7V9L - chains A and R of the 5 polymer chains in the assembly; structure by electron microscopy, 2.60 A resolution.

Chain A:
Name: Guanine nucleotide-binding protein G(s) subunit alpha isoforms short
Source organism: Homo sapiens
Sequence (360 residues; row label = number of the first residue in the row; note: 34 numbers in that range are skipped by the numbering (no residue carries them; nothing is unmodelled there)):
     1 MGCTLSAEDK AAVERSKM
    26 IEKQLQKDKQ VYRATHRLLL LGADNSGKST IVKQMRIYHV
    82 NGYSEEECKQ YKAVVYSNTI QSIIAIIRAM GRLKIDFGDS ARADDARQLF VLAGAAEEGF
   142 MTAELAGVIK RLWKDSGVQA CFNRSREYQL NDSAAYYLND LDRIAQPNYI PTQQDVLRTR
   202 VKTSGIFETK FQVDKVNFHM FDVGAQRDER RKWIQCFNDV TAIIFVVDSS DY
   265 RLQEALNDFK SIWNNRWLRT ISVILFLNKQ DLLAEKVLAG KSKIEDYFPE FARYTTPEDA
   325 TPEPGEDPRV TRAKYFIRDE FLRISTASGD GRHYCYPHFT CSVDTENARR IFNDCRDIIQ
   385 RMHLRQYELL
Unresolved in the structure: 1-3, 82-201

Chain R:
Name: GHRH receptor splice variant 1, SV1
Source organism: Homo sapiens
UniProtKB: Q9HB45 (Q9HB45_HUMAN); residues 1-341 carry their UniProt numbers (341 of 522 residues fall inside the UniProt entry; the rest is not from it)
Sequence (522 residues; row label = number of the first residue in the row):
     1 MVPGTPSPLL GRGKELWLES LACLPGAVKR DCTITGWSEP FPPYPVACPV PLELLAEEES
    61 YFSTVKIIYT VGHSISIVAL FVAITILVAL RRLHCPRNYV HTQLFTTFIL KAGAVFLKDA
   121 ALFHSDDTDH CSFSTVLCKV SVAASHFATM TNFSWLLAEA VYLNCLLAST SPSSRRAFWW
   181 LVLAGWGLPV LFTGTWVSCK LAFEDIACWD LDDTSPYWWI IKGPIVLSVG VNFGLFLNII
   241 RILVRKLEPA QGSLHTQSQY WRLSKSTLFL IPLFGIHYII FNFLPDNAGL GIRLPLELGL
   301 GSFQGFIVAI LYCFLNQEVR TEISRKWHGH DPELLPAWRT RGSSGGGGSG GGGSSGVFTL
   361 EDFVGDWEQT AAYNLDQVLE QGGVSSLLQN LAVSVTPIQR IVRSGENALK IDIHVIIPYE
   421 GLSADQMAQI EEVFKVVYPV DDHHFKVILP YGTLVIDGVT PNMLNYFGRP YEGIAVFDGK
   481 KITVTGTLWN GNKIIDERLI TPDGSMLFRV TINSGGSENL YF
Unresolved in the structure: 1-61, 131-132, 249-255, 328-522
Disulfides: Cys138-Cys208

How chain A and chain R interact:
Residue-residue contacts (33; chain A residue first):
  Arg38(A) with Pro172(R)
  Ala39(A) with Ser173(R)
  His41(A) with Thr170(R); Pro172(R)
  Val217(A) with Thr170(R)
  Arg380(A) with Ala168(R), hydrogen bond (side chain-backbone); Thr170(R)
  Asp381(A) with Lys246(R), salt bridge
  Gln384(A) with Leu167(R), hydrogen bond (side chain-backbone); Lys246(R), hydrogen bond
  Arg385(A) with Lys246(R), hydrogen bond (side chain-backbone)
  His387(A) with Leu166(R)
  Leu388(A) with Leu167(R), hydrophobic; Lys246(R)
  Gln390(A) with Arg97(R), hydrogen bond
  Tyr391(A) with Arg97(R); His101(R); Glu159(R), hydrogen bond; Tyr162(R); Leu163(R), hydrophobic; Leu166(R), hydrophobic
  Glu392(A) with Arg262(R), hydrogen bond (backbone-side chain); Leu315(R); Asn316(R); Gln317(R), hydrogen bond (side chain-backbone)
  Leu393(A) with Leu163(R), hydrophobic; Leu243(R); Arg262(R); Ser266(R), hydrogen bond (backbone-side chain); Leu270(R), hydrophobic
  Leu394(A) with Leu243(R), hydrophobic; Lys246(R); Leu247(R), hydrophobic
Interface residues without a listed pair, chain A (17 interface residues in all): Phe376, Ile383
Interface residues without a listed pair, chain R (27 interface residues in all): Ser171, Ile239, Ile242, Phe269, Leu273, Tyr312, Glu318

Overview:
17 residues of chain A and 27 residues of chain R are in contact; the contacts include 9 hydrogen bonds and 1
salt bridge. Among the polar pairs are Asp381(A)-Lys246(R), Arg380(A)-Ala168(R) and Gln384(A)-Leu167(R).
Here chain A is Guanine nucleotide-binding protein G(s) subunit alpha isoforms short and chain R is GHRH
receptor splice variant 1, SV1, both from Homo sapiens. Entry 7V9L (Cryo-EM structure of the SV1-Gs complex)
was determined by electron microscopy, deposited together with 7V9M.
